Entry 6JBQ (electron microscopy, 4.02 A resolution (low resolution: residue-level contacts below are approximate; hydrogen-bond / salt-bridge calls are withheld)); this record covers chains C and G of the 9 polymer chains in the assembly.

== Chain C ==
Name: DNA-directed RNA polymerase subunit beta
Source organism: Escherichia coli (strain K12)
Notes: EC 2.7.7.6
Reference sequence: P0A8V2 (RPOB_ECOLI); residue numbers follow UniProt; this construct covers 1-1342
Chain sequence (1342 residues; row label = number of the first residue in the row):
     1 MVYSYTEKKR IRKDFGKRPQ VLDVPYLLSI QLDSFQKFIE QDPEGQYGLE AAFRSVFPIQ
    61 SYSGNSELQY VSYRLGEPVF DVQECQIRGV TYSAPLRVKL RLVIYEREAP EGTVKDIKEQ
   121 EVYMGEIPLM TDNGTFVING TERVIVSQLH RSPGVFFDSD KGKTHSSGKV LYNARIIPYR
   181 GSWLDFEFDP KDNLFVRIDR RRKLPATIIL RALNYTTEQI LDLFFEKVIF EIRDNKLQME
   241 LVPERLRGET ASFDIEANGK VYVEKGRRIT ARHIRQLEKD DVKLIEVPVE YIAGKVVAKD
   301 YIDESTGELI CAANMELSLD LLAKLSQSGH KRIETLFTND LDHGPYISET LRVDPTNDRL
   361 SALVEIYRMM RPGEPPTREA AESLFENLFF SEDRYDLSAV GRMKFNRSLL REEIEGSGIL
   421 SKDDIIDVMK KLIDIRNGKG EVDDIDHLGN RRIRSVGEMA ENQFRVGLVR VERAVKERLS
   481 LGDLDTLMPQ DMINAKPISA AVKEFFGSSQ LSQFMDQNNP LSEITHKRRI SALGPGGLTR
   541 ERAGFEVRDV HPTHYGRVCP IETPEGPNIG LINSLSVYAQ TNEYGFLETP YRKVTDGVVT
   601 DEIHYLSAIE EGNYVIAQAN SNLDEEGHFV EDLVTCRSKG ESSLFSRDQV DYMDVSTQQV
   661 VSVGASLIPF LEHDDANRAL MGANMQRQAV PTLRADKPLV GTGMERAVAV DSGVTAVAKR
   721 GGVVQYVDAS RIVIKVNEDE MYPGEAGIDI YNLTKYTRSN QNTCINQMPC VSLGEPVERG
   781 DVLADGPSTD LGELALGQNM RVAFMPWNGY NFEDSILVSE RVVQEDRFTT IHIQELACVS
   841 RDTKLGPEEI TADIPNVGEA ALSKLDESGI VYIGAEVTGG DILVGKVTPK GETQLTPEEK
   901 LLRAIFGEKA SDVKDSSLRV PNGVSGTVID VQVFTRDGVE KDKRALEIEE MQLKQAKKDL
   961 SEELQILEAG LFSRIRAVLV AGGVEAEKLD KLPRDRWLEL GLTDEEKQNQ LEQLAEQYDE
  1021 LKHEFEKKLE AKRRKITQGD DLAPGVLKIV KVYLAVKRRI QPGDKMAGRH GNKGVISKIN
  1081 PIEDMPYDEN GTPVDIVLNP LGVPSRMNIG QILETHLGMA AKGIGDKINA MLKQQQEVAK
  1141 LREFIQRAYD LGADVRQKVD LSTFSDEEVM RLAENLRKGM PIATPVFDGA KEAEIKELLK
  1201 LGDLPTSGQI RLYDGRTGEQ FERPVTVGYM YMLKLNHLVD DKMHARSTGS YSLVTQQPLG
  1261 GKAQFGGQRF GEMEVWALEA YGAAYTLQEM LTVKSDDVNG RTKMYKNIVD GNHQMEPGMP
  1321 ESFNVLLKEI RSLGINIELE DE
Disordered / not traced: 1, 981-1008, 1342
Curated features (UniProtKB/Swiss-Prot):
  - modified residue (N6-acetyllysine): Lys1022, Lys1200
  - mutagenesis: Ile561 (I561S: Resistant to antibiotics salinamide A and B), Ile569 (I569S: Resistant to antibiotics salinamide A and B), Ala665 (A665E: Resistant to antibiotics salinamide A and B), Asp675 (D675A/G: Resistant to antibiotics salinamide A and B), Asn677 (N677H/K: Resistant to antibiotics salinamide A and B), Leu680 (L680M: Resistant to antibiotics salinamide A and B), Glu813 (E813K: Disrupts the enzyme's active center)

== Chain G ==
Molecule: 48-nt DNA strand
Sequence (48 nucleotides; numbered 1 to 48; the number before each row is that of its first residue):
     1 CTGCATCCGT GAGTCGAGGG TGTTCAATAA TTAGCACTAA AAGTTCCG

== Chain C / chain G interface ==
Residue-residue contacts - 13 pairs, chain C then chain G:
  Lys496(C) - DT24(G)
  Glu504(C) - DT21(G)
  Ser508(C) - DT21(G)
  Phe514(C) - DG19(G)
  Arg758(C) - DG19(G)
  Asn760(C) - DG19(G)
  Lys1242(C) - DA17(G)
  Gly1261(C) - DA17(G)
  Lys1262(C) - DA17(G)
  Gln1268(C) - DG16(G)
  Arg1269(C) - DC15(G)
  Arg1269(C) - DG16(G)
  Gly1271(C) - DC15(G)
Interface residues without a listed pair, chain C (16 interface residues in all): Arg542, Lys844, Gly1267, Glu1272
Interface residues without a listed pair, chain G (11 interface residues in all): DA12, DT14, DG18, DT23, DG34

== Overview ==
16 residues of chain C and 11 residues of chain G are in contact. Curated annotation (UniProt) lists 7
mutagenesis sites on chain C.
Chain C is DNA-directed RNA polymerase subunit beta (Escherichia coli (strain K12)) and chain G is a 48-nt DNA
strand; the structure, CryoEM structure of Escherichia coli sigmaE transcription initiation complex containing
5nt of RNA, was determined by electron microscopy.
